PDB entry 3N1B | X-ray diffraction, 2.40 A resolution | chain A

# Chain A
Name: Vacuolar protein sorting-associated protein 54
Organism: Mus musculus
Reference sequence: Q5SPW0 (VPS54_MOUSE); residues 835-974 here correspond to UniProt positions 836-975 (UniProt number = residue number + 1)
Sequence (141 residues; row label = number of the first residue in the row):
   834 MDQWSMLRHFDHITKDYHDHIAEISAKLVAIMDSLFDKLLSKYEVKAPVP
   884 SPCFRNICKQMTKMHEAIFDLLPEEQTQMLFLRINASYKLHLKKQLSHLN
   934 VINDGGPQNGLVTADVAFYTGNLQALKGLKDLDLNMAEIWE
Not modelled in the structure: 834-843
Construct notes: expression tag (834)
Modified positions: Mse865, Mse894, Mse897, Mse912, Mse969 (selenomethionine; parent Met)
What the authors report for this chain:
  - mutagenesis - L967Q: abolished stability
  - mutagenesis - L967A, L967V (3.5-fold): decreased stability
  - mutagenesis - L967Q: unchanged binding to other GARP subunits
  - mutagenesis - L967Q: decreased expression
  - mutagenesis - L967Q: unchanged localization to TGN46 recycling to the TGN

# In short
The paper reports that L967A and L967V reduce stability; L967Q abolishes stability.
Chain A is Vacuolar protein sorting-associated protein 54 (Mus musculus); the structure, C-terminal domain of
Vps54 subunit of the GARP complex, was determined by X-ray diffraction, deposited together with 3N1E.
